Entry 2B6G (solution NMR); this record covers chains B and A.

Chain B:
Molecule: 19-nt RNA strand
Notes: fragment: Smaug Recognition Element
Sequence (19 nucleotides; row label = number of the first residue in the row):
     1 GGAGGCUCUG GCAGCUUUC

Chain A:
Name: Vts1p
Source organism: Saccharomyces cerevisiae
Notes: fragment: SAM domain
Sequence (119 residues; row label = number of the first residue in the row):
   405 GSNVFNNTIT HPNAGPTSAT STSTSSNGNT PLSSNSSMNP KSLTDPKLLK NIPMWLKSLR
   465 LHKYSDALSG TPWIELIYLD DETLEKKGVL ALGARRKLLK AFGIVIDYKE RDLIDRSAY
Unresolved in the structure: 405-442
Differences from the reference sequence: cloning artifact (405-406)

Interface between chain B and chain A:
Contacting residue pairs (12; chain B residue first):
  C8(B) - Ala495(A)  phosphate contact
  C8(B) - Leu496(A)  phosphate contact
  U9(B) - Leu496(A)  phosphate contact
  U9(B) - Gly497(A)  phosphate contact
  U9(B) - Arg500(A)  sugar contact
  G10(B) - Leu465(A)  base contact
  G10(B) - Tyr468(A)  base contact
  G10(B) - Ala495(A)  base contact
  G10(B) - Gly497(A)  phosphate contact
  G10(B) - Ala498(A)  base contact
  G10(B) - Lys501(A)  sugar contact
  G11(B) - Lys501(A)  phosphate contact

Summary:
4 residues of chain B face 8 of chain A across their interface.
Here chain B is a 19-nt RNA strand and chain A is Vts1p (Saccharomyces cerevisiae). Entry 2B6G (RNA
recognition by the Vts1 SAM domain) was determined by solution NMR.
